Entry 4A8X (X-ray diffraction, 1.90 A resolution); this record covers chains A and C of the 3 polymer chains in the assembly.

# Chain A
Name: RNA-binding protein with serine-rich domain 1
Source organism: Homo sapiens
Notes: fragment: rrm domain, residues 122-207
Reference sequence: Q15287 (RNPS1_HUMAN); residues 159-244 here correspond to UniProt positions 122-207 (UniProt number = residue number - 37)
Sequence (88 residues; numbered 157 to 244; the number before each row is that of its first residue):
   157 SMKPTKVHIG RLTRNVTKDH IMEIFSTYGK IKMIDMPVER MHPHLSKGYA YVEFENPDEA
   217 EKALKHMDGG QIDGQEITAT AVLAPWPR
Sequence notes: expression tag (157-158)

# Chain C
Name: Histone deacetylase complex subunit SAP18
Source organism: Mus musculus
Reference sequence: O55128 (SAP18_MOUSE); residue numbers follow UniProt; this construct covers 14-143
Sequence (130 residues; row label = number of the first residue in the row):
    14 KEPEKPIDRE KTCPLLLRVF TTNNGRHHRM DEFSRGNVPS SELQIYTWMD ATLKELTSLV
    74 KEVYPEARKK GTHFNFAIVF MDLKRPGYRV KEIGSTMSGR KGTDDSMTLQ SQKFQIGDYL
   134 DIAITPPNRA
Unresolved in the structure: 14-15, 141-143
Swiss-Prot annotation at these positions:
  - mutagenesis: Cys26 (C26R: Impairs interactions with RNPS1, ACIN1 and PNN; reduces ASAP and PSAP complex assemblies)

# Chain A / chain C interface
Pairs across the interface (26):
  Thr169(A) with Ile129(C)
  Arg170(A) with Met94(C); Ile129(C)
  Asn171(A) with Leu29(C), hydrogen bond (side chain-backbone); Ile129(C); Gly130(C)
  Glu195(A) with Leu96(C)
  His198(A) with Met94(C); Leu96(C); Pro99(C); Gly100(C)
  His200(A) with Arg48(C); Gly49(C); Tyr101(C), hydrogen bond
  Leu201(A) with Met94(C), hydrophobic
  Gln227(A) with Lys24(C), hydrogen bond (side chain-backbone); Thr25(C); Cys26(C), hydrogen bond (side chain-backbone)
  Asp229(A) with Pro27(C); Leu28(C); Leu29(C), hydrogen bond (side chain-backbone); Ile129(C)
  Gly230(A) with Cys26(C), hydrogen bond (backbone-side chain); Pro27(C); Ile129(C)
  Gln231(A) with Ile129(C)
Other interface residues (no listed pair), chain C (17 interface residues in all): Arg31, Asp131

# Summary
11 residues of chain A and 17 residues of chain C are in contact, with 6 hydrogen bonds. Among the polar pairs
are Asn171(A)-Leu29(C), His200(A)-Tyr101(C) and Gln227(A)-Lys24(C). Curated annotation (UniProt) lists one
mutagenesis site on chain C.
Here chain A is RNA-binding protein with serine-rich domain 1 (Homo sapiens) and chain C is Histone
deacetylase complex subunit SAP18 (Mus musculus). Entry 4A8X (Structure of the core ASAP complex) was
determined by X-ray diffraction together with 4A6Q and 4A90 from the same study.
